PDB entry 4YG7 | X-ray diffraction, 3.77 A resolution | chains D and E of the 8 polymer chains in the assembly

Chain D:
Protein: Serine/threonine-protein kinase HipA
Source organism: Escherichia coli (strain K12)
Notes: EC 2.7.11.1
UniProt: P23874 (HIPA_ECOLI); residues 2-437 here = UniProt positions 2-437
Sequence (436 residues; numbered 2 to 437; the number before each row is that of its first residue):
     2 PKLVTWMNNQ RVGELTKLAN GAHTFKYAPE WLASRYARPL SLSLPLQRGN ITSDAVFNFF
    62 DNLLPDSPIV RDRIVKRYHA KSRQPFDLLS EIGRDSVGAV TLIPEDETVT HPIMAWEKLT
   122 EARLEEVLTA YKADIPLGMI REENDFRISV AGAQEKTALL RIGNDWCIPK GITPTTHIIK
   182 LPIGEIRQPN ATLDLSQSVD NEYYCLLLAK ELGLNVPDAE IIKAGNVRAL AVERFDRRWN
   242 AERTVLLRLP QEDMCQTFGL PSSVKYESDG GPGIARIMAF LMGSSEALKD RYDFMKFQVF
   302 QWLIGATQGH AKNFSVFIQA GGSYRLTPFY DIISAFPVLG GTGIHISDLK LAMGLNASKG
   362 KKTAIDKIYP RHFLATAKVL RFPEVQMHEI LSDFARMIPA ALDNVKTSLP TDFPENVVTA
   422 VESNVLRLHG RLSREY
Not modelled in the structure: 135-145, 185-195
Construct notes: conflict Gln309 (Asp in P23874)
Curated features (UniProtKB/Swiss-Prot):
  - DNA-binding region: Lys379 to Arg382
  - binding site (ATP): Ala152 to Lys157, Lys181, Glu234 to Phe236, His311 to Asn314, Tyr331, Asp332
  - modified residue: Ser150 (Phosphoserine)
  - mutagenesis: Gly22 (G22S: Loss of toxicity, does not confer high persistence. Single mutation has decreased affinity for HipB-operator ...), Pro86 (P86L: High levels of persister cells formed which survive better than wild-type in ampicillin or ciprofloxacin, decreased affinity for HipB-operator), Asp88 (D88N: Loss of toxicity, still confers high levels of persister cells. Decreased affinity for HipB-operator), Ser150 (S150A: No phosphorylation; cells grow normally), Asp291 (D291A: Retains toxicity and high persistence but not cold-sensitive. Loss of toxicity, high levels of persister cells and cold sensitivity, decreased affinity for HipB; in hipA7 ...), Asp332 (D332Q: Loss of autophosphorylation; cells grow normally)

Chain E:
Protein: Antitoxin HipB
Source organism: Escherichia coli (strain K12)
UniProt: P23873 (HIPB_ECOLI); residue numbers follow UniProt; this construct covers 4-74
Sequence (71 residues; each row starts with the number of its first residue):
     4 FQKIYSPTQL ANAMKLVRQQ NGWTQSELAK KIGIKQATIS NFENNPDNTT LTTFFKILQS
    64 LELSMTLCDA K
Not modelled in the structure: 73-74
Curated features (UniProtKB/Swiss-Prot):
  - DNA-binding region: Arg21 to Asn47 (H-T-H motif)

How chain D and chain E interact:
Contacting residue pairs - 20 pairs, chain D then chain E:
  Leu33(D) with Leu19(E), hydrophobic; Gln23(E)
  Arg36(D) with Gln5(E), hydrogen bond (backbone-side chain)
  Tyr37(D) with Gln5(E)
  Ala38(D) with Gln5(E), hydrogen bond (backbone-side chain)
  Pro46(D) with Asn15(E)
  Gln48(D) with Lys18(E); Gln22(E)
  Arg49(D) with Gln22(E); Gln23(E), hydrogen bond (side chain-backbone)
  Met283(D) with Tyr8(E)
  Gly284(D) with Tyr8(E); Ser9(E)
  Ser285(D) with Tyr8(E)
  Ser286(D) with Tyr8(E)
  Gly322(D) with Gln5(E)
  Gly323(D) with Gln12(E)
  Ser324(D) with Gln12(E), hydrogen bond (backbone-side chain)
  Tyr325(D) with Ser9(E); Gln12(E)
Also at the interface, not in a pair above, chain D (20 interface residues in all): Ser35, Leu43, Leu47, Gly50, Ala321
Also at the interface, not in a pair above, chain E (11 interface residues in all): Lys6, Ile7

In short:
The interface between chain D and chain E involves 20 residues on one side and 11 on the other; the contacts
include 4 hydrogen bonds. Polar pairs include Arg36(D)-Gln5(E), Ala38(D)-Gln5(E) and Arg49(D)-Gln23(E).
Here chain D is Serine/threonine-protein kinase HipA and chain E is Antitoxin HipB, both from Escherichia coli
(strain K12). Entry 4YG7 (Structure of FL autorepression promoter complex) was determined by X-ray diffraction
together with 5K98, 4YG1 and 4YG4 from the same study.
